5CP7 - chains A and H; structure by X-ray diffraction, 3.01 A resolution.

== Chain A ==
Molecule: Light Chain of Antigen-Binding Fragment of Monoclonal Antibody of 4C7
From: Mus musculus
Notes: antibody fragment or engineered binder
Sequence (218 residues; each row starts with the number of its first residue):
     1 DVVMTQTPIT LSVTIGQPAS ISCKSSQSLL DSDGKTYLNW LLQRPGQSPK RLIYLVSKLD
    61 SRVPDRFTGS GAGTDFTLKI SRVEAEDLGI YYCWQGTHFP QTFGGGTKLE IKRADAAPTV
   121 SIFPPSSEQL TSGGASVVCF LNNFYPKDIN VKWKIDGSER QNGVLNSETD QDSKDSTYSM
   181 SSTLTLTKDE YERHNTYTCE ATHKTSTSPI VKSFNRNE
Disulfides: Cys23-Cys93, Cys139-Cys199

== Chain H ==
Molecule: Heavy Chain of Antigen-Binding Fragment of Monoclonal Antibody of 4C7
From: Mus musculus
Notes: antibody fragment or engineered binder
Sequence (214 residues; numbered 1 to 214; the number before each row is that of its first residue):
     1 DVQLRESGPD LVTPSQSLSL TCTVTGYSIT SGYSWHWNRQ FPGNKLEWMG YIHYSGSTNY
    61 NPSLRGRISI TRDTSKNQFF LQLNSVTTED TATYYCARYG GYWGQGTSVT VSSAKTTPPS
   121 VYPLAPGGGA TNSMVTLGCL VKGYFPEPVT VTWNSGSLSG GVHTFPAVLQ SDLYTLSSSV
   181 TVPSSTWPSE TVTCNVAHPA SSTKVDKKIV PRAE
Unresolved in the structure: 213-214
Disulfides: Cys22-Cys96, Cys139-Cys194

== Chain A / chain H interface ==
Residue-residue contacts - 65 pairs, chain A then chain H:
  Tyr37(A) - Tyr99(H)
  Leu41(A) - Trp103(H)  hydrophobic
  Gln43(A) - Gln40(H)  hydrogen bond
  Gln43(A) - Tyr95(H)  hydrogen bond
  Ser48(A) - Tyr95(H)
  Ser48(A) - Gly104(H)  hydrogen bond (side chain-backbone)
  Ser48(A) - Gln105(H)  hydrogen bond (side chain-backbone)
  Pro49(A) - Tyr95(H)
  Pro49(A) - Trp103(H)
  Arg51(A) - Gly100(H)
  Arg51(A) - Gly101(H)
  Arg62(A) - Gly101(H)  hydrogen bond (side chain-backbone)
  Arg62(A) - Tyr102(H)
  Ile90(A) - Asn44(H)
  Tyr92(A) - Gln40(H)  hydrogen bond
  Tyr92(A) - Asn44(H)  hydrogen bond (side chain-backbone)
  Phe99(A) - Trp48(H)  hydrophobic
  Phe99(A) - Asn59(H)
  Phe99(A) - Tyr60(H)
  Phe99(A) - Pro62(H)
  Pro100(A) - Trp48(H)  hydrophobic
  Pro100(A) - Asn61(H)
  Gln101(A) - His36(H)
  Gln101(A) - Trp48(H)
  Phe103(A) - Leu46(H)  hydrophobic
  Phe103(A) - Trp103(H)  hydrophobic
  Ser121(A) - Thr136(H)
  Phe123(A) - Leu124(H)
  Phe123(A) - Ala125(H)
  Phe123(A) - Thr136(H)
  Pro124(A) - Ala125(H)
  Ser126(A) - Tyr122(H)
  Ser126(A) - Pro123(H)
  Glu128(A) - Pro123(H)
  Glu128(A) - Lys207(H)  salt bridge
  Gln129(A) - Tyr122(H)
  Gln129(A) - Lys142(H)
  Ser132(A) - Tyr122(H)
  Ser136(A) - Leu140(H)
  Val138(A) - Leu124(H)  hydrophobic
  Phe140(A) - Leu124(H)  hydrophobic
  Phe140(A) - Thr136(H)
  Phe140(A) - Leu137(H)
  Phe140(A) - Phe165(H)  hydrophobic
  Phe140(A) - Ser177(H)
  Phe140(A) - Ser179(H)
  Asn142(A) - Thr136(H)
  Asn142(A) - His163(H)  hydrogen bond
  Asn142(A) - Phe165(H)
  Asn142(A) - Ser179(H)  hydrogen bond
  Leu165(A) - Val168(H)  hydrophobic
  Leu165(A) - Leu169(H)
  Leu165(A) - Gln170(H)
  Asn166(A) - Val168(H)
  Ser167(A) - Phe165(H)
  Ser167(A) - Pro166(H)  hydrogen bond (side chain-backbone)
  Glu168(A) - Pro166(H)
  Thr169(A) - Phe165(H)
  Thr169(A) - Pro166(H)
  Ser179(A) - His163(H)  hydrogen bond
  Ser179(A) - Phe165(H)
  Met180(A) - Phe165(H)
  Ser181(A) - Phe165(H)
  Ser181(A) - Ser177(H)
  Thr185(A) - Gln170(H)  hydrogen bond
Interface residues without a listed pair, chain A (36 interface residues in all): Gln47, Asn143, Glu218
Interface residues without a listed pair, chain H (43 interface residues in all): Asn38, Lys45, Gly106, Pro126, Gly127, Gly138, Thr164, Ser178, Thr181

== Overview ==
36 residues of chain A and 43 residues of chain H are in contact; the contacts include 12 hydrogen bonds and 1
salt bridge. Polar contacts include Glu128(A)-Lys207(H), Gln43(A)-Gln40(H) and Gln43(A)-Tyr95(H).
Chain A is Light Chain of Antigen-Binding Fragment of Monoclonal Antibody of 4C7 and chain H is Heavy Chain of
Antigen-Binding Fragment of Monoclonal Antibody of 4C7, both from Mus musculus; the structure, Crystal
Structure of an Antigen-Binding Fragment of Monoclonal Antibody against Sulfonamides, was determined by X-ray
diffraction, deposited together with 5CP3.
